8V67 - chain A; structure by X-ray diffraction, 1.90 A resolution.

# Chain A
Molecule: Saxiphilin
Organism: Nanorana parkeri
UniProt: A0A9X9ZA84 (A0A9X9ZA84_9NEOB); residues -18 to 835 here correspond to UniProt positions 1-854 (UniProt number = residue number + 19)
Amino-acid sequence (854 residues; row label = number of the first residue in the row; numbers below 1 keep their minus sign (Met-18 is residue -18)):
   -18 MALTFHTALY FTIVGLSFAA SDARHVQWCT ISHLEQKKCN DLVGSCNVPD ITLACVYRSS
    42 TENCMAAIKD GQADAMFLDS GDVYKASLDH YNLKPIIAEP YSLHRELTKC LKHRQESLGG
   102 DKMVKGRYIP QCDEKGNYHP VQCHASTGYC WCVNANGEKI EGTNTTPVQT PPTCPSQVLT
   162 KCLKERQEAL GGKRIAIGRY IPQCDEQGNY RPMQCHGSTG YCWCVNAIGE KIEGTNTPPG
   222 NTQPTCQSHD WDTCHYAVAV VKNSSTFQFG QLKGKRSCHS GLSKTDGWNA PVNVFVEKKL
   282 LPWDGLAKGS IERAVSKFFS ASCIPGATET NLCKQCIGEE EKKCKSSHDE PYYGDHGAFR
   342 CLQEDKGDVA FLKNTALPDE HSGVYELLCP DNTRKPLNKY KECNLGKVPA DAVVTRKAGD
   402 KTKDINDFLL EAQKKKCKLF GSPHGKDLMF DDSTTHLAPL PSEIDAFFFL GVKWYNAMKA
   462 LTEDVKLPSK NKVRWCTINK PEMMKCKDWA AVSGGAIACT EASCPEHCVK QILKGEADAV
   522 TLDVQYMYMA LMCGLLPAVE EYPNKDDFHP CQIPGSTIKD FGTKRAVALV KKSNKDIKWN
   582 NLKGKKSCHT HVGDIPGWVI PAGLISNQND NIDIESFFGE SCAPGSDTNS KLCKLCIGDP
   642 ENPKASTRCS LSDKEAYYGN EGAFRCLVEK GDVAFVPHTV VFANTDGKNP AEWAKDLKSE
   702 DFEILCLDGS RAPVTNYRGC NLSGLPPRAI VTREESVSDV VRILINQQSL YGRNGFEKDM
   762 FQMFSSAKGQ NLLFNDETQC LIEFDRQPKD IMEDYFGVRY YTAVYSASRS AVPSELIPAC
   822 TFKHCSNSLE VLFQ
Not modelled in the structure: -18 to 4, 174-175, 645-646, 830-835
Cystine bridges: Cys10-Cys45, Cys20-Cys36, Cys27-Cys418, Cys91-Cys113, Cys124-Cys131, Cys133-Cys155, Cys163-Cys185, Cys196-Cys203, Cys205-Cys227, Cys235-Cys826, Cys259-Cys342, Cys304-Cys317, Cys314-Cys325, Cys370-Cys384, Cys477-Cys509, Cys487-Cys500, Cys534-Cys821, Cys552-Cys781, Cys589-Cys667, Cys623-Cys637, Cys634-Cys650, Cys707-Cys721
Small-molecule neighbours: YH9 (({[(3aS,4R,7R,9R,10aS)-2,6-diamino-10,10-dihydroxy-9-(sulfooxy)-3a,4,9,10-tetrahydro-1H,8H-pyrrolo[1,2-c]purin-4-yl]methoxy}carbonyl)sulfamic acid): Glu541, Ile559, Lys560, Asp561, Phe562, Arg566, Arg719, Pro727, Pro728, Phe785, Asp786, Gln788, Asp795, Tyr796, Phe797, Gly798, Val799
From the paper describing this entry:
  - binding site for YH9: Glu541, Arg566, Arg719, Asp786, Asp795, Tyr796, Gly798 to Val799
  - conformationally variable residues (side-chain flip): Arg719, Asp786
  - contacts within the chain: Glu541-Glu784

# Summary
Bound to chain A: compound YH9. The paper reports a binding site for YH9 at Glu541, Arg566 and Arg719 among
others; conformational variability at Arg719 and Asp786.
Chain A is Saxiphilin (Nanorana parkeri); the structure, Nanorana parkeri saxiphilin:C1 (co-crystal), was
determined by X-ray diffraction, deposited together with 8V65, 8V66, 8V68 and 8V69.
